6O7B - chains A and B of the 4 polymer chains in the assembly; structure by X-ray diffraction, 2.40 A resolution.

[Chain A]
Protein: CRISPR system single-strand-specific deoxyribonuclease Cas10/Csm1 (subtype III-A)
Organism: Thermococcus onnurineus (strain NA1)
Notes: EC 3.1.-.-, 2.7.7.-
UniProtKB: B6YWB8 (CAS10_THEON); residues 1-777 here = UniProt positions 1-777
Sequence (791 residues; numbered -13 to 777; the number before each row is that of its first residue; numbers below 1 keep their minus sign (Met-13 is residue -13)):
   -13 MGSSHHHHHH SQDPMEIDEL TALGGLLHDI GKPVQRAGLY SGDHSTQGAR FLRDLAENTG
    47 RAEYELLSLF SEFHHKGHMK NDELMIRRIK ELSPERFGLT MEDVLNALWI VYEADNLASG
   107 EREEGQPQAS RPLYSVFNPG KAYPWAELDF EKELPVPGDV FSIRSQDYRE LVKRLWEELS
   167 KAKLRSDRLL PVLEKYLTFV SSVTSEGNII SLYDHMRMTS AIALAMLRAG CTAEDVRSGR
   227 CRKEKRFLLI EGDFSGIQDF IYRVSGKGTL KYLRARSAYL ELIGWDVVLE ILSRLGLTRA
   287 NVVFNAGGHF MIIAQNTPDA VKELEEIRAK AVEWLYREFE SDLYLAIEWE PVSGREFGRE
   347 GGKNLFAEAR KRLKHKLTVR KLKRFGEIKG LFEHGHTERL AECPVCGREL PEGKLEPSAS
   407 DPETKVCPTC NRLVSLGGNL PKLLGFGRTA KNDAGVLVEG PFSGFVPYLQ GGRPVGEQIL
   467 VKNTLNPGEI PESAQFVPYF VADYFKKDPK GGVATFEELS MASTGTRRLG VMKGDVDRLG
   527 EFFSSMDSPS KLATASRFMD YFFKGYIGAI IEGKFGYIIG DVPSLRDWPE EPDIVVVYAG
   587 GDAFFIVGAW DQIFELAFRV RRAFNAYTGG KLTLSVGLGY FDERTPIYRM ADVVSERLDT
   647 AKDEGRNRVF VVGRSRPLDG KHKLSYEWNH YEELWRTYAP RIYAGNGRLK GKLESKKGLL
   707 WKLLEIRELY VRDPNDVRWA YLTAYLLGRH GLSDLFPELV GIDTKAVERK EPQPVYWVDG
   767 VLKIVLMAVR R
Disordered / not traced: -13 to 0, 59-66, 106-112, 220-224, 252-254, 348-349, 380-415, 423-428, 734-739, 777
Cystine bridges: Cys217-Cys227
Construct notes: initiating methionine (-13); expression tag (-12 to 0); engineered mutation Ala589 (Asp in B6YWB8)
UniProt features mapped onto this chain:
  - mutagenesis: Asp15 (D15N: Loss of ssDNase activity)

[Chain B]
Protein: Csm4
Organism: Thermococcus onnurineus
UniProtKB: B6YWC1 (B6YWC1_THEON); residue numbers follow UniProt; this construct covers 1-289
Sequence (289 residues; row label = number of the first residue in the row):
     1 MPKFIAVKLI PKGPFRDIPR ADTLFGAIGN AISAIHGQSA VEELVDAFVG GARISSAFPY
    61 SGDTYYLPKP LSVEPALEGI LTGLDEEERY TTAKRLRKAK YLDLKNFELA LRLRPFTIPE
   121 EIPYARVDVP RVVLDRVTQD SSIYFWEEIR FREKSGVYFL YSGPREVFDG YIAPAMRFLG
   181 DTGIGGKSTW GAGLFEVEFH EMKIDAPGSE YSVTLSNALP TKTPVLWRLL RKGGWSFGRR
   241 KPRMTFIAEG SIVKNDPGGM ERLELGLSHE VYVYGLTFPL GVELPEGLE
Disordered / not traced: 1, 80-84, 135-139, 182-193, 233-242, 288-289

[Chain A / chain B interface]
Contacting residue pairs (32; chain A residue first):
  Tyr322(A) - Arg231(B)
  Ser327(A) - Leu229(B)
  Lys357(A) - Glu78(B)
  Lys357(A) - Arg89(B)
  His361(A) - Pro75(B)  hydrogen bond (side chain-backbone)
  Leu368(A) - Glu74(B)
  Leu368(A) - Pro75(B)  hydrophobic
  Leu368(A) - Leu226(B)
  Leu368(A) - Trp227(B)  hydrogen bond (backbone-backbone)
  Lys369(A) - Val225(B)  hydrogen bond (side chain-backbone)
  Lys369(A) - Trp227(B)
  Arg370(A) - Trp227(B)  hydrogen bond (backbone-side chain)
  Arg370(A) - Leu229(B)
  Phe371(A) - Leu229(B)  hydrophobic
  Gly372(A) - Trp227(B)
  Leu377(A) - Thr245(B)  hydrogen bond (backbone-side chain)
  Phe378(A) - Pro220(B)  hydrophobic
  Phe378(A) - Pro224(B)
  Gly526(A) - Tyr90(B)
  Glu527(A) - Glu87(B)
  Glu527(A) - Tyr90(B)
  Asp628(A) - Ile143(B)
  Arg630(A) - Ser141(B)
  Arg630(A) - Ile143(B)
  Pro632(A) - Ile143(B)
  Pro632(A) - Phe145(B)
  Tyr634(A) - Phe145(B)
  Arg635(A) - Asp128(B)  salt bridge
  Arg635(A) - Phe145(B)
  Asp645(A) - Lys98(B)  salt bridge
  Asp649(A) - Arg95(B)  salt bridge
  Arg652(A) - Thr91(B)
Other interface residues (no listed pair), chain A (24 interface residues in all): Val365, Arg524, Thr631
Other interface residues (no listed pair), chain B (27 interface residues in all): Leu71, Glu86, Val132, Lys222, Thr223, Ile247

[Overview]
24 residues of chain A and 27 residues of chain B are in contact; the contacts include 5 hydrogen bonds and 3
salt bridges. Polar pairs include Arg635(A)-Asp128(B), Asp645(A)-Lys98(B) and Asp649(A)-Arg95(B). UniProt
lists one mutagenesis site on chain A.
Here chain A is CRISPR system single-strand-specific deoxyribonuclease Cas10/Csm1 (subtype III-A)
(Thermococcus onnurineus (strain NA1)) and chain B is Csm4 (Thermococcus onnurineus). Entry 6O7B (Crystal
structure of Csm1-Csm4 cassette in complex with cA4) was determined by X-ray diffraction together with 6O73,
6O74, 6O75, 6O78, 6O79, 6O7D and 3 further entries from the same study.
